Entry 1PG7 (X-ray diffraction, 2.50 A resolution); this record covers chains W and X of the 4 polymer chains in the assembly.

[Chain W]
Protein: murine antibody 6A6 Fab fragment
Source organism: Mus musculus
Notes: antibody fragment or engineered binder
Sequence (210 residues; row label = number of the first residue in the row; note: 1 number in that range is skipped by the numbering (no residue carries it; nothing is unmodelled there); a row labelled like 27A-27C holds insertion residues (27A, then the next letters in order)):
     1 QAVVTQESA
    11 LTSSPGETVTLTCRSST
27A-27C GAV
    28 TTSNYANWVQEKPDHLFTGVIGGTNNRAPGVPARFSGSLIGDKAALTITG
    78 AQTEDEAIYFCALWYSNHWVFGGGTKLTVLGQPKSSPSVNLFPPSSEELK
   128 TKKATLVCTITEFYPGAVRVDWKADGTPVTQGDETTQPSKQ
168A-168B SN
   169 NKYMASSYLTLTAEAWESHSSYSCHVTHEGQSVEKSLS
Cystine bridges: Cys-23/Cys-88, Cys-135/Cys-192

[Chain X]
Protein: murine antibody 6A6 Fab fragment
Source organism: Mus musculus
Notes: antibody fragment or engineered binder
Sequence (220 residues; row label = number of the first residue in the row; a row labelled like 82A-82C holds insertion residues (82A, then the next letters in order)):
     1 EVQLQQSGPELVKPGASVKISCKASGYSFTGHLLNWVKQSHGKNLEWIGL
    51 VH
   52A P
    53 HNGAITYNQKFKDKATLTVDRSSTTAYIEL
82A-82C VRL
    83 TSNDSAVYYCAREDFRYH
100A-100C YSM
   101 DYWGQGTSVTVSSAKTTPPSVYPLAPVCGDTTGSSVTLGCLVKGYFPEPV
   151 TLTWNSGSLSSGVHTFPAVLQSDLYTLSSSVTVTSSTWPSQSVTCNVAHP
   201 ASSTKVDKKIVPK
Cystine bridges: Cys-22/Cys-92, Cys-140/Cys-195

[Chain W / chain X interface]
Residue-residue contacts (73; chain W residue first):
  Tyr-32(W) / Tyr-100A(X)  hydrophobic
  Asn-34(W) / Tyr-100A(X)  hydrogen bond (side chain-backbone)
  Asn-34(W) / Ser-100B(X)
  Asn-34(W) / Met-100C(X)
  Val-36(W) / Trp-103(X)  hydrophobic
  Glu-38(W) / Gln-39(X)  hydrogen bond
  His-42(W) / Gln-39(X)  hydrogen bond
  His-42(W) / Gly-42(X)
  His-42(W) / Tyr-91(X)  hydrogen bond
  Phe-44(W) / Gln-39(X)
  Phe-44(W) / Leu-45(X)  hydrophobic
  Phe-44(W) / Tyr-91(X)
  Phe-44(W) / Trp-103(X)  hydrophobic
  Thr-45(W) / Asp-101(X)
  Gly-46(W) / Met-100C(X)  hydrogen bond (backbone-backbone)
  Gly-46(W) / Asp-101(X)  hydrogen bond (backbone-backbone)
  Gly-49(W) / Tyr-100A(X)
  Gly-49(W) / Ser-100B(X)
  Gly-50(W) / Tyr-100A(X)
  Asn-53(W) / Tyr-99(X)
  Asn-53(W) / His-100(X)
  Ala-55(W) / His-100(X)
  Ala-55(W) / Ser-100B(X)
  Pro-56(W) / His-100(X)
  Ile-85(W) / Lys-43(X)
  Phe-87(W) / Leu-45(X)  hydrophobic
  Asn-94(W) / Trp-47(X)
  Asn-94(W) / Thr-58(X)
  His-95(W) / Trp-47(X)
  Trp-96(W) / Trp-47(X)
  Trp-96(W) / Glu-95(X)
  Trp-96(W) / Met-100C(X)
  Phe-98(W) / Leu-45(X)
  Asn-117(W) / Thr-137(X)
  Phe-119(W) / Leu-124(X)
  Phe-119(W) / Ala-125(X)
  Phe-119(W) / Thr-137(X)
  Phe-119(W) / Leu-138(X)
  Phe-119(W) / Gly-139(X)
  Pro-120(W) / Ala-125(X)
  Pro-120(W) / Lys-213(X)
  Pro-121(W) / Lys-213(X)  hydrogen bond (backbone-side chain)
  Ser-122(W) / Tyr-122(X)
  Ser-122(W) / Pro-123(X)
  Glu-124(W) / Tyr-122(X)
  Glu-124(W) / Pro-123(X)
  Glu-124(W) / Lys-208(X)  salt bridge
  Glu-125(W) / Tyr-122(X)
  Glu-125(W) / Lys-143(X)  salt bridge
  Thr-128(W) / Tyr-122(X)
  Thr-132(W) / Leu-141(X)
  Thr-132(W) / Lys-143(X)
  Val-134(W) / Leu-124(X)  hydrophobic
  Val-134(W) / Leu-141(X)  hydrophobic
  Val-134(W) / Ser-178(X)
  Thr-136(W) / Phe-166(X)
  Thr-138(W) / His-164(X)
  Thr-138(W) / Phe-166(X)
  Glu-139(W) / His-164(X)  salt bridge
  Glu-161(W) / Val-169(X)
  Glu-161(W) / Leu-170(X)
  Thr-163(W) / Pro-167(X)
  Thr-163(W) / Val-169(X)
  Gln-164(W) / Lys-43(X)
  Gln-168(W) / His-164(X)
  Met-172(W) / Phe-166(X)  hydrophobic
  Ala-173(W) / Phe-166(X)
  Ser-174(W) / Phe-166(X)
  Tyr-176(W) / Leu-141(X)  hydrophobic
  Tyr-176(W) / Val-169(X)  hydrophobic
  Tyr-176(W) / Leu-177(X)
  Tyr-176(W) / Ser-178(X)  hydrogen bond
  Ser-204(W) / Cys-128(X)  hydrogen bond (backbone-side chain)
Also at the interface, not in a pair above, chain W (47 interface residues in all): Ile-48, Arg-54, Trp-91, Lys-130, Ile-137, Ser-166
Also at the interface, not in a pair above, chain X (44 interface residues in all): Asn-35, Val-37, Asn-44, Glu-46, Leu-50, Gln-105, Pro-126, Thr-165, Gln-171, Thr-176

[In short]
The interface between chain W and chain X involves 47 residues on one side and 44 on the other; the contacts
include 9 hydrogen bonds and 3 salt bridges. Among the polar pairs are Glu-124(W)/Lys-208(X),
Glu-125(W)/Lys-143(X) and Glu-139(W)/His-164(X).
Chain W is murine antibody 6A6 Fab fragment and chain X is murine antibody 6A6 Fab fragment, both from Mus
musculus; the structure, Murine 6A6 Fab in complex with humanized anti-Tissue Factor D3H44 Fab, was determined
by X-ray diffraction.
